PDB entry 7LIV | electron microscopy, 3.60 A resolution | chains p and q of the 12 polymer chains in the assembly

== Chain p ==
Name: Triplex capsid protein 1
From: Human cytomegalovirus (strain AD169)
Reference sequence: P16783 (TRX1_HCMVA); residues 1-290 here = UniProt positions 1-290
Amino-acid sequence (290 residues; row label = number of the first residue in the row):
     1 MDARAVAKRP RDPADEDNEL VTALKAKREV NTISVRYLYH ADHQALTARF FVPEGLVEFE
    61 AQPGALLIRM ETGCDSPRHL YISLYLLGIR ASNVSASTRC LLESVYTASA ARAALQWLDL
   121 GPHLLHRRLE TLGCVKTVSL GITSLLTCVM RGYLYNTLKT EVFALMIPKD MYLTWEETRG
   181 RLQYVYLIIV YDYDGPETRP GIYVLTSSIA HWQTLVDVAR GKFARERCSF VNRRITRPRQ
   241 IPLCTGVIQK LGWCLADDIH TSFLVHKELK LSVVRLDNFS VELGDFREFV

== Chain q ==
Name: Triplex capsid protein 2
From: Human cytomegalovirus (strain AD169)
Reference sequence: P16728 (TRX2_HCMVA); residue numbers follow UniProt; this construct covers 1-306
Amino-acid sequence (306 residues; each row starts with the number of its first residue):
     1 MAAMEANIFC TFDHKLSIAD VGKLTKLVAA VVPIPQRLHL IKHYQLGLHQ FVDHTRGYVR
    61 LRGLLRNMTL TLMRRVEGNQ ILLHVPTHGL LYTVLNTGPV TWEKGDALCV LPPLFHGPLA
   121 RENLLTLGQW ELVLPWIVPM PLALEINQRL LIMGLFSLDR SYEEVKAAVQ QLQTITFRDA
   181 TFTIPDPVID QHLLIDMKTA CLSMSMVANL ASELTMTYVR KLALEDSSML LVKCQELLMR
   241 LDRERSVGEP RTPARPQHVS PDDEIARLSA LFVMLRQLDD LIREQVVFTV CDVSPDNKSA
   301 TCIFKG
Not modelled in the structure: 242-306

== How chain p and chain q interact ==
Contacting residue pairs (19; chain p residue first):
  R181(p) - M1(q)
  R181(p) - A2(q)  hydrogen bond (side chain-backbone)
  R181(p) - A3(q)
  R181(p) - M4(q)  hydrogen bond
  R181(p) - E5(q)  salt bridge
  R181(p) - R37(q)
  L182(p) - M4(q)  hydrophobic
  H211(p) - R66(q)  hydrogen bond
  T214(p) - N67(q)
  R220(p) - T199(q)  hydrogen bond
  R227(p) - L202(q)
  F230(p) - M206(q)  hydrophobic
  V231(p) - M206(q)  hydrophobic
  R234(p) - M206(q)  hydrogen bond
  R234(p) - L210(q)
  I241(p) - L210(q)  hydrophobic
  L255(p) - M1(q)
  L255(p) - A3(q)  hydrophobic
  D257(p) - M1(q)
Also at the interface, not in a pair above, chain p (15 interface residues in all): Q213, D217, D258
Also at the interface, not in a pair above, chain q (14 interface residues in all): L38, I195

== Summary ==
15 residues of chain p and 14 residues of chain q are in contact, with 5 hydrogen bonds and 1 salt bridge.
Polar contacts include R181(p)-E5(q), R181(p)-A2(q) and R181(p)-M4(q).
Here chain p is Triplex capsid protein 1 and chain q is Triplex capsid protein 2, both from Human
cytomegalovirus (strain AD169). Entry 7LIV (Structure of human transfer RNA visualized in the cytomegalovirus,
a DNA virus) was determined by electron microscopy (same publication as 7LJ3).
